4N5G - chains C and D of the 4 polymer chains in the assembly; structure by X-ray diffraction, 2.11 A resolution.

Chain C (and D):
Molecule: Retinoic acid receptor RXR-alpha
Organism: Homo sapiens
Notes: fragment: ligand binding domain; chain D of this document is another copy of the same molecule, construct and numbering; everything in this record applies to it too
Reference sequence: P19793 (RXRA_HUMAN); residue numbers follow UniProt; this construct covers 223-462
Chain sequence (244 residues; each row starts with the number of its first residue):
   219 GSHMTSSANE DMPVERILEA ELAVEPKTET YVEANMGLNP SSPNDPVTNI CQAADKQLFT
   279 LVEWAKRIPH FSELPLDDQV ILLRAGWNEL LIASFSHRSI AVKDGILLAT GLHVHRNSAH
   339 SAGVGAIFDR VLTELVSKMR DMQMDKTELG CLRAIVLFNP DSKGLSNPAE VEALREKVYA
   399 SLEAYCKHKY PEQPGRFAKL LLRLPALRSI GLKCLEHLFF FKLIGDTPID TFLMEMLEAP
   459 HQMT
Disordered / not traced: 219-230, 242-260, 459-462 (chain D: 219-262, 459-462)
Differences from the reference sequence: expression tag (219-222)
UniProt features mapped onto this chain:
  - region: Arg348 to Gly368 (Required for nuclear export)
  - binding site (9-cis-retinoate): Arg316, Ala327
  - binding site (all-trans-retinoate): Arg316, Ala327
  - modified residue (Phosphoserine): Ser259, Ser260
  - mutagenesis: Val280 (V280A: Abolished ubiquitination and degradation by UBR5), Glu352 to Thr462 (No impact on acetylation by EP300), Met357 to Met360 (Abolishes nuclear export), Leu418 to Leu430 (Abolishes nuclear localization), Glu434 (E434N/Q/K/A: As a heterodimer with NR1H4, impairs interaction with coactivator NCOA1. Impairs transcriptional activity)
From the paper describing this entry:
  - mutagenesis - L433E, F438A/F439A: unchanged signaling in response to 9-cis-RA

Chain C / chain D interface:
Pairs across the interface (40; chain C residue first):
  Arg348(C) with Lys381(D)
  Glu352(C) with Asp379(D); Lys381(D), salt bridge
  Lys356(C) with Asp379(D), salt bridge
  Asp379(C) with Glu352(D); Arg421(D), salt bridge
  Lys381(C) with Thr351(D), hydrogen bond; Glu352(D), salt bridge
  Glu390(C) with Lys417(D)
  Arg393(C) with Leu420(D)
  Glu394(C) with Lys417(D), salt bridge
  Tyr397(C) with Gly413(D), hydrogen bond (side chain-backbone); Ala416(D), hydrophobic; Lys417(D); Leu420(D), hydrophobic
  Glu401(C) with Glu401(D)
  Gly413(C) with Tyr397(D), hydrogen bond (backbone-side chain)
  Phe415(C) with Ala416(D), hydrophobic
  Ala416(C) with Tyr397(D), hydrophobic; Phe415(D), hydrophobic; Leu419(D), hydrophobic
  Lys417(C) with Tyr397(D)
  Leu419(C) with Ala416(D), hydrophobic
  Leu420(C) with Arg393(D); Tyr397(D), hydrophobic; Leu422(D), hydrophobic
  Arg421(C) with Asp379(D), salt bridge
  Leu422(C) with Leu420(D), hydrophobic; Pro423(D), hydrophobic
  Pro423(C) with Leu422(D), hydrophobic; Pro423(D); Arg426(D), hydrogen bond (backbone-side chain)
  Ala424(C) with Arg426(D)
  Arg426(C) with Pro423(D), hydrogen bond (side chain-backbone); Ala424(D); Ser427(D), hydrogen bond
  Ser427(C) with Arg426(D), hydrogen bond; Leu430(D)
  Leu430(C) with Ser427(D); Leu430(D), hydrophobic
Interface residues without a listed pair, chain C (29 interface residues in all): Thr351, Ile373, Pro378, Lys405, Lys431, Glu434
Interface residues without a listed pair, chain D (30 interface residues in all): Arg348, Lys356, Ile373, Pro378, Glu390, Glu394, Lys405, Pro412, Lys431, Glu434

Summary:
29 residues of chain C face 30 of chain D across their interface, with 7 hydrogen bonds and 6 salt bridges.
Polar pairs include Glu352(C)-Lys381(D), Lys356(C)-Asp379(D) and Asp379(C)-Arg421(D). From the paper: L433E
and F438A/F439A of chain C leave signaling in response to 9-cis-RA unchanged.
Both chains are Retinoic acid receptor RXR-alpha (Homo sapiens). Entry 4N5G (Crystal Structure of RXRa LBD
complexed with a synthetic modulator K8012) was determined by X-ray diffraction (same publication as 4N8R).
